Entry 9G0I (X-ray diffraction, 1.67 A resolution); this record covers chains A and B.

Chain A (and B):
Protein: 3C-like proteinase nsp5
Source organism: Severe acute respiratory syndrome coronavirus 2
Notes: EC 3.4.22.69; chain B of this document is another copy of the same molecule, construct and numbering; everything in this record applies to it too
UniProtKB: P0DTC1 (R1A_SARS2); residues 1-306 here correspond to UniProt positions 3264-3569 (UniProt number = residue number + 3263)
Sequence (306 residues; row label = number of the first residue in the row):
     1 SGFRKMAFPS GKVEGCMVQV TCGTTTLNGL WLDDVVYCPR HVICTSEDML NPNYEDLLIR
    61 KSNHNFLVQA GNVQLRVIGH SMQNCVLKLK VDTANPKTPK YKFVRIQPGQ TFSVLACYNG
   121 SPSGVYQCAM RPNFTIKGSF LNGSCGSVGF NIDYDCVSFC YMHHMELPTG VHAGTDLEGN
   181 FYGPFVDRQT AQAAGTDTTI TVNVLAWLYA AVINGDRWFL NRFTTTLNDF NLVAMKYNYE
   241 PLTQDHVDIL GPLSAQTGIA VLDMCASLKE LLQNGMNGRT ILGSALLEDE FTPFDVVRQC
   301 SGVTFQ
Not modelled in the structure: 303-306 (chain B: 46-50, 306)
Ligand contacts: A1IHV ([(1S,5R)-8-[(R)-(3-fluorophenyl)-[1-(2-thiophen-3-ylethyl)-1,2,3-triazol-4-yl]methyl]-3,8-diazabicyclo[3.2.1]octan-3-yl]-(5-methylpyridin-3-yl)methanone): T25, L27, H41, V42, C44, T45, S46, M49, F140, L141, N142, G143, S144, C145, H163, H164, M165, E166, H172, V186, D187, R188, Q189
What the authors report for this chain:
  - binding site for A1IHV: T25, L27, H41, V42, M49, G143, C145, H163
  - conformationally variable residues (order/disorder transition): S46 to L50

Chain A / chain B interface:
Pairs across the interface - 79 pairs, chain A then chain B:
  S1(A) with G138(B); S139(B); F140(B), hydrogen bond (backbone-backbone); E166(B), hydrogen bond (backbone-side chain); H172(B)
  G2(A) with G138(B); S139(B)
  R4(A) with Q127(B), hydrogen bond (side chain-backbone); C128(B), hydrogen bond; K137(B), hydrogen bond (side chain-backbone); S139(B); E290(B), salt bridge
  K5(A) with R4(B); Y126(B)
  M6(A) with G124(B); V125(B); Y126(B), hydrophobic; S139(B)
  A7(A) with G124(B); V125(B), hydrogen bond (backbone-backbone)
  F8(A) with V125(B)
  P9(A) with S10(B); E14(B); P122(B); S123(B); G124(B)
  S10(A) with P9(B); S10(B), hydrogen bond (backbone-side chain); E14(B), hydrogen bond (backbone-side chain)
  G11(A) with G11(B); E14(B), hydrogen bond (backbone-side chain)
  E14(A) with P9(B); S10(B), hydrogen bond (side chain-backbone); G11(B), hydrogen bond (side chain-backbone)
  Y118(A) with T304(B)
  S121(A) with T304(B)
  P122(A) with P9(B), hydrophobic; T304(B); F305(B), hydrogen bond (backbone-backbone)
  S123(A) with P9(B); R298(B), hydrogen bond (backbone-side chain); V303(B), hydrogen bond (side chain-backbone); T304(B)
  G124(A) with M6(B); A7(B); P9(B)
  V125(A) with M6(B); A7(B), hydrogen bond (backbone-backbone); F8(B); V125(B), hydrophobic
  Y126(A) with R4(B); K5(B); M6(B), hydrophobic
  Q127(A) with R4(B), hydrogen bond (backbone-side chain)
  C128(A) with R4(B)
  K137(A) with R4(B), hydrogen bond (backbone-side chain)
  G138(A) with S1(B); G2(B)
  S139(A) with S1(B); G2(B), hydrogen bond (side chain-backbone); M6(B); Q299(B), hydrogen bond
  F140(A) with S1(B), hydrogen bond (backbone-backbone)
  L141(A) with Q299(B); C300(B); S301(B); G302(B)
  E166(A) with S1(B), hydrogen bond (side chain-backbone)
  H172(A) with S1(B), hydrogen bond (side chain-backbone)
  G283(A) with L286(B)
  A285(A) with A285(B), hydrophobic; L286(B), hydrophobic
  L286(A) with G283(B); A285(B), hydrophobic
  E290(A) with R4(B), salt bridge
  R298(A) with S123(B), hydrogen bond (side chain-backbone)
  Q299(A) with S139(B), hydrogen bond; L141(B)
  C300(A) with L141(B)
Also at the interface, not in a pair above, chain A (40 interface residues in all): F3, L115, G170, T280, S301, G302
Also at the interface, not in a pair above, chain B (43 interface residues in all): F3, K12, L115, G170, T280, S284

Summary:
Chain A and chain B form an interface of 40 and 43 residues respectively, with 24 hydrogen bonds and 2 salt
bridges. Polar pairs include R4(A)-E290(B), S1(A)-E166(B) and R4(A)-Q127(B). Chain A binds compound A1IHV. The
paper reports a binding site for A1IHV at T25(A), L27(A) and H41(A) among others; conformational variability
at S46(A).
Chain A and chain B are both 3C-like proteinase nsp5 (Severe acute respiratory syndrome coronavirus 2); the
structure, Crystal structure of SARS-CoV-2 main protease (MPro) in complex with the noncovalently bound
inhibitor C5N17B, was determined by X-ray diffraction together with 9G0H from the same study.
